Entry 4I31 (X-ray diffraction, 1.93 A resolution); this record covers chains A and C.

# Chain A
Protein: Genome polyprotein
Organism: Hepatitis C virus
Notes: EC 3.4.22.-, 3.4.21.98, 3.6.1.15, 3.6.4.13, 2.7.7.48; fragment: NS3 protease domain
UniProt: P26662 (POLG_HCVJA); residues 1-180 here correspond to UniProt positions 1027-1206 (UniProt number = residue number + 1026)
Amino-acid sequence (187 residues; each row starts with the number of its first residue; numbering starts at 0):
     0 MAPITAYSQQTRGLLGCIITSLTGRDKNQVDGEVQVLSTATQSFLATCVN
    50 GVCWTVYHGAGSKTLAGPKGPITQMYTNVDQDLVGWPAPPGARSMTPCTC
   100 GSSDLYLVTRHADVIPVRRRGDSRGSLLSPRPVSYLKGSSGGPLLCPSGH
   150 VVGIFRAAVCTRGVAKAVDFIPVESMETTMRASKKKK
Disordered / not traced: 0, 183-186
Construct notes: expression tag (0, 181, 183-186); conflict Ile114 (Val1140 in P26662), Val132 (Ile1158 in P26662)
Swiss-Prot annotation at these positions:
  - active site (Charge relay system): His57, Asp81, Ser139
  - binding site (Zn(2+)): Cys97, Cys99, Cys145, His149
Disulfide bonds: Cys47-Cys52, Cys97-Cys145
Bound ions: Na+: Ala5, Ala111
Small-molecule neighbours: 1BV ((2R,6S,7E,10E,13aR,14aR,16aS)-2-{[7-methoxy-8-methyl-2-(propan-2-yloxy)quinolin-4-yl]oxy}-N-[(1-methylcyclopropyl)sulfonyl]-6-{[(1-methyl-1H-pyrazol-3-yl)carbonyl]amino}-5,16-dioxo-1,2,3,6,9,12,13,13a,14,15,16,16a-dodecahydrocyclopropa[e]pyrrolo[1,2-a][1,4]diazacyclopentadecine-14a(5H)-carboxamide): Gln41, Ser42, Phe43, Tyr56, His57, Gly58, Val78, Asp79, Gln80, Asp81, Arg123, Val132, Leu135, Lys136, Gly137, Ser138, Ser139, Phe154, Arg155, Ala156, Ala157, Val158, Cys159, Asp168
From the paper describing this entry:
  - catalytic residues: Ser139 (citing earlier work)
  - binding site for 1BV: Arg155, Ala157
  - contacts within the chain: Arg155-Asp168 (salt bridge), Arg123-Asp168
  - conformationally variable residues (side-chain flip): Arg123
  - mutagenesis - R155K, A156T, A156V, D168A, D168V (1.4-fold): decreased binding to 1BV
  - mutagenesis - R155K/D168V (50-fold), R155K, D168V (>530-fold): decreased binding to faldaprevir

# Chain C
Protein: HCV non-structural protein 4A
Notes: fragment: NS3 interacting peptide
UniProt: P26662 (POLG_HCVJA); residues 221-234 here correspond to UniProt positions 1678-1691 (UniProt number = residue number + 1457)
Amino-acid sequence (17 residues; row label = number of the first residue in the row):
   219 KKGSVVIVGRIILSGRK
Disordered / not traced: 219, 233-235
Construct notes: insertion (219-220, 235)
Swiss-Prot annotation at these positions:
  - region: Ser222 to Gly233 (NS3-binding)

# Chain A / chain C interface
Pairs across the interface (65):
  Thr4(A) with Leu231(C); Ser232(C), hydrogen bond (backbone-backbone)
  Ala5(A) with Ile229(C), hydrophobic; Ile230(C); Leu231(C), hydrophobic
  Tyr6(A) with Ile229(C); Ile230(C), hydrogen bond (backbone-backbone)
  Ser7(A) with Arg228(C); Ile229(C)
  Gln8(A) with Gly227(C); Arg228(C), hydrogen bond (backbone-backbone)
  Gln9(A) with Val226(C)
  Thr10(A) with Ile225(C); Val226(C), hydrogen bond (backbone-backbone); Gly227(C), hydrogen bond (side chain-backbone); Arg228(C)
  Arg11(A) with Val224(C); Ile225(C); Val226(C), hydrogen bond (backbone-backbone)
  Cys16(A) with Val224(C); Val226(C), hydrophobic
  Thr19(A) with Val224(C)
  Ser20(A) with Gly221(C); Ser222(C), hydrogen bond (backbone-backbone); Val224(C)
  Gly23(A) with Ser222(C)
  Asp25(A) with Ile225(C)
  Gln28(A) with Arg228(C)
  Asp30(A) with Arg228(C); Ile230(C)
  Gly31(A) with Ile229(C); Ile230(C)
  Glu32(A) with Ile229(C), hydrogen bond (backbone-backbone); Ile230(C); Leu231(C), hydrogen bond (side chain-backbone)
  Val33(A) with Arg228(C); Ile229(C), hydrogen bond (backbone-backbone)
  Gln34(A) with Ile225(C); Gly227(C); Arg228(C)
  Val35(A) with Val224(C); Ile225(C); Val226(C), hydrogen bond (backbone-backbone); Gly227(C), hydrogen bond (backbone-backbone); Arg228(C)
  Leu36(A) with Val223(C), hydrophobic; Val224(C); Ile225(C), hydrophobic
  Ser37(A) with Val223(C); Val224(C), hydrogen bond (backbone-backbone); Val226(C)
  Lys62(A) with Gly221(C); Val223(C)
  Thr63(A) with Ser222(C), hydrogen bond; Val223(C), hydrogen bond (backbone-backbone)
  Leu64(A) with Val223(C)
  Ala65(A) with Ser222(C); Val223(C), hydrogen bond (backbone-backbone)
  Pro70(A) with Ser222(C)
  Arg92(A) with Ile230(C)
  Met94(A) with Leu231(C), hydrophobic
  Val107(A) with Ile229(C), hydrophobic
  Thr108(A) with Ile229(C)
  Arg109(A) with Ile229(C)
  Leu144(A) with Leu231(C), hydrophobic
Interface residues without a listed pair, chain A (42 interface residues in all): Ile3, Val29, Thr38, Phe43, Leu44, Ala59, Trp85, Pro88, Ala111
Interface residues without a listed pair, chain C (13 interface residues in all): Lys220

# Summary
The interface between chain A and chain C involves 42 residues on one side and 13 on the other; the contacts
include 16 hydrogen bonds. Polar contacts include Thr10(A)-Gly227(C), Glu32(A)-Leu231(C) and
Thr63(A)-Ser222(C). From the paper: the catalytic residue Ser139(A); R155K, A156T and A156V of chain A, among
others, reduce binding to 1BV; 6 substitutions were tested in all.
Here chain A is Genome polyprotein (Hepatitis C virus) and chain C is HCV non-structural protein 4A. Entry
4I31 (Crystal structure of HCV NS3/NS4A protease complexed with compound 4) was determined by X-ray
diffraction (same publication as 4I32 and 4I33).
